PDB entry 4ECC | X-ray diffraction, 2.20 A resolution | chain A

== Chain A ==
Protein: chimeric protein between GSHKT10 and domain 5 of kininogen-1
Organism: Schistosoma japonicum
Notes: EC 2.5.1.18; fragment: kinonogen 498-510, 50-228
UniProtKB: chimeric construct of P08515, P01042: residues 1-49 from P08515 (GST26_SCHJA) positions 1-49 (same numbers); residues 50-62 from P01042 positions 498-510 (UniProt number = residue number + 448); residues 63-228 from P08515 (GST26_SCHJA) positions 50-215 (UniProt number = residue number - 13)
Sequence (231 residues; each row starts with the number of its first residue):
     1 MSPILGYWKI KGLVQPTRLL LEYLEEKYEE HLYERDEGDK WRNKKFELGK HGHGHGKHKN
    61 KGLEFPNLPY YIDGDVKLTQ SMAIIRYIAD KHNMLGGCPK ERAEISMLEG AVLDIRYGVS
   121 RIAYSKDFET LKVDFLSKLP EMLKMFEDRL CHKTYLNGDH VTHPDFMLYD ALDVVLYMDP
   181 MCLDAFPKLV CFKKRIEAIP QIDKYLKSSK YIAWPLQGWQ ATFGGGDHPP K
Not modelled in the structure: 1, 40-61, 230-231
Curated features (UniProtKB/Swiss-Prot):
  - binding site (glutathione): Tyr-7, Trp-8, Trp-41 to Lys-45, Asn-67, Leu-68, Gln-80, Ser-81
  - binding site (substrate): Tyr-124
From the paper describing this entry:
  - conformationally variable residues (order/disorder transition): Lys-40 to Gly-49

== In short ==
From UniProt: 11 glutathione-binding residues and substrate-binding residue Tyr-124. From the paper:
conformational variability at Lys-40.
Chain A is chimeric protein between GSHKT10 and domain 5 of kininogen-1 (Schistosoma japonicum); the
structure, Chimeric GST Containing Inserts of Kininogen Peptides, was determined by X-ray diffraction,
deposited together with 4ECB.
